Entry 8RBM (electron microscopy, 3.24 A resolution); this record covers chains C and b of the 7 polymer chains in the assembly.

== Chain C ==
Name: Ion-translocating oxidoreductase complex subunit C
Organism: Azotobacter vinelandii DJ
Notes: EC 7.-.-.-
UniProt: C1DMA6 (C1DMA6_AZOVD); numbering as in UniProt (aligned over 1-496)
Chain sequence (496 residues; numbered 1 to 496; the number before each row is that of its first residue):
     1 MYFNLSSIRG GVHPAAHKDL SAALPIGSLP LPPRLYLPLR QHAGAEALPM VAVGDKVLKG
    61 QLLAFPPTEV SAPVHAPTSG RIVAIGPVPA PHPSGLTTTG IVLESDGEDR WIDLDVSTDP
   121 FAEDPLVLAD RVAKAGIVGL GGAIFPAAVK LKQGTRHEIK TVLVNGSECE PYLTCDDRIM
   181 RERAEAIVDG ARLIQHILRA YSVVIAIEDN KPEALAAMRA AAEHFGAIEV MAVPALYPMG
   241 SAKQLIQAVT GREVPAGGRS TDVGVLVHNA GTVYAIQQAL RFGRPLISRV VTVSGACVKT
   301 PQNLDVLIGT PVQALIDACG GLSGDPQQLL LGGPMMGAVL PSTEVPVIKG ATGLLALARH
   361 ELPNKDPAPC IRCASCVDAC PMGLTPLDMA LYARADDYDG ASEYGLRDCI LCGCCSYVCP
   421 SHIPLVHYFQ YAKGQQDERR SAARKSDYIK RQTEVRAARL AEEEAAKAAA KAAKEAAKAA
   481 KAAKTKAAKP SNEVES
Unresolved in the structure: 1, 448-496
Metal / ion sites: 4Fe-4S cluster Fe site 1: Cys-370, Cys-373, Cys-376, Cys-419; 4Fe-4S cluster Fe site 2: Cys-380, Cys-409, Cys-412, Cys-415
Residues lining bound ligands:
  - FMN (flavin mononucleotide): Gly-139, Leu-140, Gly-141, Gly-142, Ala-143, Lys-150, Asn-165, Ser-167, Glu-168, Cys-169, Glu-170, Tyr-237, Gly-240, Ser-241, Ala-242, Val-267, His-268, Asn-269, Thr-272, Met-336, Ile-410, Cys-412
  - 4Fe-4S cluster (SF4), molecule 1: Cys-370, Ile-371, Arg-372, Cys-373, Ala-374, Ser-375, Cys-376, Leu-387, Val-418, Cys-419, Pro-420, Ser-421, Ile-423, Leu-425
  - 4Fe-4S cluster (SF4), molecule 2: Cys-380, Pro-381, Met-382, Leu-384, Pro-386, Met-389, Cys-409, Ile-410, Leu-411, Cys-412, Gly-413, Cys-414, Cys-415, Phe-429

== Chain b ==
Name: Ion-translocating oxidoreductase complex subunit B
Organism: Azotobacter vinelandii DJ
Notes: EC 7.-.-.-
UniProt: C1DMA7 (C1DMA7_AZOVD); residue numbers follow UniProt; this construct covers 1-174
Chain sequence (174 residues; each row starts with the number of its first residue):
     1 MIEATLALTV MGVLLGCGLG LAARKFAVTD ENPLIKEVSD LMPGSQCGQC GFPGCGAAAV
    61 AIVEGNASVT CCPPGGVGLA EKLAAILGVP LDASQVAAPM LARVEASQCI GCTRCYRACP
   121 TDAIVGASGQ VHVVLEDACT GCGKCRDACP EDCVLLIPQE QTLDTWRWDK PAAA
Unresolved in the structure: 1-161, 173-174

== Interface between chain C and chain b ==
Contacting residue pairs (15; chain C residue first):
  His-92(C) / Trp-166(b)
  Ser-94(C) / Trp-166(b)
  Leu-96(C) / Thr-162(b)
  Leu-96(C) / Leu-163(b)
  Arg-394(C) / Lys-170(b)  hydrogen bond (backbone-side chain)
  Pro-424(C) / Pro-171(b)  hydrophobic
  His-427(C) / Trp-168(b)
  His-427(C) / Asp-169(b)  salt bridge
  His-427(C) / Pro-171(b)
  Tyr-428(C) / Pro-171(b)
  Tyr-431(C) / Trp-168(b)
  Tyr-431(C) / Lys-170(b)
  Gly-434(C) / Arg-167(b)  hydrogen bond (backbone-side chain)
  Asp-437(C) / Arg-167(b)  salt bridge
  Glu-438(C) / Arg-167(b)  salt bridge
Other interface residues (no listed pair), chain C (14 interface residues in all): Ala-90, Thr-97, Gln-430

== Summary ==
Chain C and chain b form an interface of 14 and 8 residues respectively, with 2 hydrogen bonds and 3 salt
bridges. Polar contacts include His-427(C)/Asp-169(b), Asp-437(C)/Arg-167(b) and Glu-438(C)/Arg-167(b).
Ligands of chain C: flavin mononucleotide and 4Fe-4S cluster.
Chain C is Ion-translocating oxidoreductase complex subunit C and chain b is Ion-translocating oxidoreductase
complex subunit B, both from Azotobacter vinelandii DJ; the structure, Cryo-EM structure of the
NADH:ferredoxin oxidoreductase RNF from Azotobacter vinelandii, ferricyanide oxidized, was determined by
electron microscopy, deposited together with 8RB8, 8RB9, 8RBQ and 8AHX.
